3NBI - chain A; structure by X-ray diffraction, 2.00 A resolution.

[Chain A]
Protein: RecQ-mediated genome instability protein 1
Source organism: Homo sapiens
Notes: fragment: RMI1N, residues 2-213
UniProtKB: Q9H9A7 (RMI1_HUMAN); residues 2-213 here = UniProt positions 2-213
Amino-acid sequence (216 residues; row label = number of the first residue in the row; numbers below 1 keep their minus sign (Ser-2 is residue -2)):
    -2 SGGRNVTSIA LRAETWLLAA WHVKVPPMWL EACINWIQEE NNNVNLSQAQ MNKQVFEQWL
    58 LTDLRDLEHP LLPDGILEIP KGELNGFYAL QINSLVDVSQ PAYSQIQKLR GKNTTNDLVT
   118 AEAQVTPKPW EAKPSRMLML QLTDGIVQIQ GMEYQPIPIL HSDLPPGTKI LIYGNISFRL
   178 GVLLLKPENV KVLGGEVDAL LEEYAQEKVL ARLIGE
Not modelled in the structure: -2 to 1, 110-119, 205-213
Sequence notes: expression tag (-2 to 1)
Modified residues: Mse25, Mse48, Mse134, Mse136, Mse149 (selenomethionine; parent Met)

[Summary]
Chain A is RecQ-mediated genome instability protein 1 (Homo sapiens); the structure, Crystal structure of
human RMI1 N-terminus, was determined by X-ray diffraction together with 3NBH from the same study.
